6WH7 - chains H and Y of the 60 polymer chains in the assembly; structure by electron microscopy, 2.78 A resolution.

Chain H (and Y):
Molecule: Penaeus monodon metallodensovirus major capsid protein
From: Penaeus monodon metallodensovirus
Notes: chain Y of this document is another copy of the same molecule, construct and numbering; everything in this record applies to it too
Amino-acid sequence (369 residues; row label = number of the first residue in the row):
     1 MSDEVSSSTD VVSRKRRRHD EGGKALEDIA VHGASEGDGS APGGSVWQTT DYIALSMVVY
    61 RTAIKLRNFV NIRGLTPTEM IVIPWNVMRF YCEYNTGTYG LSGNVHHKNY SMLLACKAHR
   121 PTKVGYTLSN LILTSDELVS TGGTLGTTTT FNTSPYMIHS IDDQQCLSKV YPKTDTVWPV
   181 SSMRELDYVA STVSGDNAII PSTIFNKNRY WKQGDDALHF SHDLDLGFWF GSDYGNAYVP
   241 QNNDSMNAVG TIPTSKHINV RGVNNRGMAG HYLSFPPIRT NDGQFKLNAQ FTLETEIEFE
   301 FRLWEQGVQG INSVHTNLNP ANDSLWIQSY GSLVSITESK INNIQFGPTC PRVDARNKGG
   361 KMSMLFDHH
Unresolved in the structure: 1-44, 139-146

How chain H and chain Y interact:
Residue-residue contacts (93; chain H residue first):
  D163(H) - I53(Y)
  Q164(H) - I53(Y)
  Q164(H) - S56(Y)  hydrogen bond
  Q164(H) - E305(Y)
  Q164(H) - Q309(Y)  hydrogen bond (backbone-side chain)
  Q164(H) - P320(Y)
  Q165(H) - P320(Y)
  Q165(H) - A321(Y)
  Q165(H) - N322(Y)  hydrogen bond
  C166(H) - Q309(Y)  hydrogen bond
  C166(H) - L318(Y)
  S168(H) - A321(Y)
  S194(H) - V314(Y)
  S194(H) - N317(Y)  hydrogen bond
  G195(H) - N317(Y)
  N197(H) - V314(Y)
  T203(H) - V308(Y)
  I204(H) - V308(Y)  hydrophobic
  I204(H) - L318(Y)  hydrophobic
  N206(H) - T49(Y)  hydrogen bond (backbone-side chain)
  N206(H) - T50(Y)
  N206(H) - D51(Y)
  N206(H) - Y52(Y)  hydrogen bond (side chain-backbone)
  N206(H) - I53(Y)
  K207(H) - Q48(Y)
  N208(H) - W47(Y)
  N208(H) - Q48(Y)
  N208(H) - T49(Y)  hydrogen bond (backbone-backbone)
  R209(H) - V46(Y)
  R209(H) - W47(Y)
  R209(H) - Q48(Y)
  Y210(H) - V46(Y)
  Y210(H) - W47(Y)  hydrogen bond (backbone-backbone)
  W211(H) - V46(Y)
  D215(H) - V46(Y)
  L218(H) - V46(Y)  hydrophobic
  N242(H) - I258(Y)
  N243(H) - H257(Y)
  N243(H) - I258(Y)  hydrogen bond (backbone-backbone)
  D244(H) - H257(Y)  hydrogen bond (backbone-side chain)
  D244(H) - A321(Y)
  D244(H) - N322(Y)  hydrogen bond (side chain-backbone)
  D244(H) - S324(Y)
  D244(H) - L325(Y)
  S245(H) - K256(Y)
  S245(H) - H257(Y)
  M246(H) - K256(Y)
  M246(H) - H257(Y)
  N247(H) - K256(Y)
  N247(H) - H257(Y)
  N247(H) - D367(Y)
  N247(H) - H368(Y)  hydrogen bond (side chain-backbone)
  N247(H) - H369(Y)
  V249(H) - D367(Y)
  V249(H) - H369(Y)
  T251(H) - H369(Y)
  I252(H) - K256(Y)
  P253(H) - H369(Y)
  R261(H) - F366(Y)
  R261(H) - D367(Y)  salt bridge
  R261(H) - H369(Y)
  G262(H) - F366(Y)
  G262(H) - D367(Y)  hydrogen bond (backbone-side chain)
  V263(H) - M364(Y)  hydrophobic
  V263(H) - L365(Y)
  V263(H) - F366(Y)  hydrophobic
  N264(H) - L365(Y)  hydrogen bond (backbone-backbone)
  N265(H) - I258(Y)
  N265(H) - L325(Y)
  N265(H) - L365(Y)
  C350(H) - N322(Y)  hydrogen bond
  C350(H) - W326(Y)
  P351(H) - I53(Y)  hydrophobic
  P351(H) - M57(Y)
  R352(H) - S56(Y)
  R352(H) - M57(Y)
  R352(H) - K117(Y)
  R352(H) - R302(Y)  hydrogen bond (backbone-side chain)
  R352(H) - E305(Y)  salt bridge
  R352(H) - P320(Y)
  R352(H) - D323(Y)  salt bridge
  R352(H) - W326(Y)
  V353(H) - L325(Y)  hydrophobic
  V353(H) - L365(Y)  hydrophobic
  D354(H) - G227(Y)
  R356(H) - D225(Y)  salt bridge
  R356(H) - K361(Y)
  N357(H) - G227(Y)
  N357(H) - K361(Y)
  N357(H) - S363(Y)
  N357(H) - M364(Y)
  N357(H) - L365(Y)
  F366(H) - F366(Y)  hydrophobic
Interface residues without a listed pair, chain H (46 interface residues in all): I199, F205, D216, P348, M364
Interface residues without a listed pair, chain Y (41 interface residues in all): L226, L303, S313

Overview:
46 residues of chain H face 41 of chain Y across their interface; the contacts include 17 hydrogen bonds and 4
salt bridges. Polar contacts include R261(H)-D367(Y), R352(H)-E305(Y) and R352(H)-D323(Y).
Chain H and chain Y are both Penaeus monodon metallodensovirus major capsid protein (Penaeus monodon
metallodensovirus); the structure, Capsid structure of Penaeus monodon metallodensovirus following EDTA
treatment, was determined by electron microscopy, deposited together with 6WH3.
